PDB entry 8PR3 | electron microscopy, 3.90 A resolution | chains h and m of the 9 polymer chains in the assembly

Chain h:
Protein: Cytoplasmic dynein 1 intermediate chain 2
Source organism: Homo sapiens
UniProt: Q13409 (DC1I2_HUMAN), isoform Q13409-3; numbering as in UniProt (aligned over 1-612)
Amino-acid sequence (612 residues; row label = number of the first residue in the row):
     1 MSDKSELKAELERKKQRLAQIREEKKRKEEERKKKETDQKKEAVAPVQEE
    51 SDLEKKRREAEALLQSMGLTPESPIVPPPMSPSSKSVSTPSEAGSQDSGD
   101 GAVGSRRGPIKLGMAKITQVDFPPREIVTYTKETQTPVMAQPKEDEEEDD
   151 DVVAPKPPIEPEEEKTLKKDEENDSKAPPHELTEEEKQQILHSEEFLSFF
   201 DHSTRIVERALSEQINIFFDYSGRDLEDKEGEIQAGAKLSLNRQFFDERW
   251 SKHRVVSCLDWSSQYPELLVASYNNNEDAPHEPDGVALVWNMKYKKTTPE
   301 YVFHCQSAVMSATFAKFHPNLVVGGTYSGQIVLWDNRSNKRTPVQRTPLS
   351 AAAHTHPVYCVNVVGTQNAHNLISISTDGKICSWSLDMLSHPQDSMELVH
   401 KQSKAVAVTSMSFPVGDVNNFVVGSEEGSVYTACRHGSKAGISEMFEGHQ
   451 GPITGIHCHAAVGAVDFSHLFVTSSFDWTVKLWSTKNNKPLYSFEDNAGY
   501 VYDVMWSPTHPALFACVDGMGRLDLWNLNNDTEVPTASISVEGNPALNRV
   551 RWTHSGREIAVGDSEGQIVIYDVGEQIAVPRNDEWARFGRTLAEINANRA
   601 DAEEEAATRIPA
Unresolved in the structure: 1-237, 609-612
Construct notes: conflict Ser484 (Thr in Q13409), Gly499 (Asp in Q13409)

Chain m:
Protein: Cytoplasmic dynein 1 heavy chain 1
Source organism: Homo sapiens
UniProt: Q14204 (DYHC1_HUMAN); residues 1-4646 here = UniProt positions 1-4646
Amino-acid sequence (4646 residues; row label = number of the first residue in the row):
     1 MSEPGGGGGEDGSAGLEVSAVQNVADVSVLQKHLRKLVPLLLEDGGEAPA
    51 ALEAALEEKSALEQMRKFLSDPQVHTVLVERSTLKEDVGDEGEEEKEFIS
   101 YNINIDIHYGVKSNSLAFIKRTPVIDADKPVSSQLRVLTLSEDSPYETLH
   151 SFISNAVAPFFKSYIRESGKADRDGDKMAPSVEKKIAELEMGLLHLQQNI
   201 EIPEISLPIHPMITNVAKQCYERGEKPKVTDFGDKVEDPTFLNQLQSGVN
   251 RWIREIQKVTKLDRDPASGTALQEISFWLNLERALYRIQEKRESPEVLLT
   301 LDILKHGKRFHATVSFDTDTGLKQALETVNDYNPLMKDFPLNDLLSATEL
   351 DKIRQALVAIFTHLRKIRNTKYPIQRALRLVEAISRDLSSQLLKVLGTRK
   401 LMHVAYEEFEKVMVACFEVFQTWDDEYEKLQVLLRDIVKRKREENLKMVW
   451 RINPAHRKLQARLDQMRKFRRQHEQLRAVIVRVLRPQVTAVAQQNQGEVP
   501 EPQDMKVAEVLFDAADANAIEEVNLAYENVKEVDGLDVSKEGTEAWEAAM
   551 KRYDERIDRVETRITARLRDQLGTAKNANEMFRIFSRFNALFVRPHIRGA
   601 IREYQTQLIQRVKDDIESLHDKFKVQYPQSQACKMSHVRDLPPVSGSIIW
   651 AKQIDRQLTAYMKRVEDVLGKGWENHVEGQKLKQDGDSFRMKLNTQEIFD
   701 DWARKVQQRNLGVSGRIFTIESTRVRGRTGNVLKLKVNFLPEIITLSKEV
   751 RNLKWLGFRVPLAIVNKAHQANQLYPFAISLIESVRTYERTCEKVEERNT
   801 ISLLVAGLKKEVQALIAEGIALVWESYKLDPYVQRLAETVFNFQEKVDDL
   851 LIIEEKIDLEVRSLETCMYDHKTFSEILNRVQKAVDDLNLHSYSNLPIWV
   901 NKLDMEIERILGVRLQAGLRAWTQVLLGQAEDKAEVDMDTDAPQVSHKPG
   951 GEPKIKNVVHELRITNQVIYLNPPIEECRYKLYQEMFAWKMVVLSLPRIQ
  1001 SQRYQVGVHYELTEEEKFYRNALTRMPDGPVALEESYSAVMGIVSEVEQY
  1051 VKVWLQYQCLWDMQAENIYNRLGEDLNKWQALLVQIRKARGTFDNAETKK
  1101 EFGPVVIDYGKVQSKVNLKYDSWHKEVLSKFGQMLGSNMTEFHSQISKSR
  1151 QELEQHSVDTASTSDAVTFITYVQSLKRKIKQFEKQVELYRNGQRLLEKQ
  1201 RFQFPPSWLYIDNIEGEWGAFNDIMRRKDSAIQQQVANLQMKIVQEDRAV
  1251 ESRTTDLLTDWEKTKPVTGNLRPEEALQALTIYEGKFGRLKDDREKCAKA
  1301 KEALELTDTGLLSGSEERVQVALEELQDLKGVWSELSKVWEQIDQMKEQP
  1351 WVSVQPRKLRQNLDALLNQLKSFPARLRQYASYEFVQRLLKGYMKINMLV
  1401 IELKSEALKDRHWKQLMKRLHVNWVVSELTLGQIWDVDLQKNEAIVKDVL
  1451 LVAQGEMALEEFLKQIREVWNTYELDLVNYQNKCRLIRGWDDLFNKVKEH
  1501 INSVSAMKLSPYYKVFEEDALSWEDKLNRIMALFDVWIDVQRRWVYLEGI
  1551 FTGSADIKHLLPVETQEFQSISTEFLALMKKVSKSPLVMDVLNIQGVQRS
  1601 LERLADLLGEIQKALGEYLERERSSFPRFYFVGDEDLLEIIGNSKNVAKL
  1651 QKHFKKMFAGVSSIILNEDNSVVLGISSREGEEVMFKTPVSITEHPKINE
  1701 WLTLVEKEMRVTLAKLLAESVTEVEIFGKATSIDPNTYITWIDKYQAQLV
  1751 VLSAQIAWSENVETALSSMGGGGDAAPLHSVLSNVEVTLNVLADSVLMEQ
  1801 PPLRRRKLEHLITELVHQRDVTRSLIKSKIDNAKSFEWLSQMRFYFDPKQ
  1851 TDVLQQLSIQMANAKFNYGFEYLGVQDKLVQTPLTDRCYLTMTQALEARL
  1901 GGSPFGPAGTGKTESVKALGHQLGRFVLVFNCDETFDFQAMGRIFVGLCQ
  1951 VGAWGCFDEFNRLEERMLSAVSQQVQCIQEALREHSNPNYDKTSAPITCE
  2001 LLNKQVKVSPDMAIFITMNPGYAGRSNLPDNLKKLFRSLAMTKPDRQLIA
  2051 QVMLYSQGFRTAEVLANKIVPFFKLCDEQLSSQSHYDFGLRALKSVLVSA
  2101 GNVKRERIQKIKREKEERGEAVDEGEIAENLPEQEILIQSVCETMVPKLV
  2151 AEDIPLLFSLLSDVFPGVQYHRGEMTALREELKKVCQEMYLTYGDGEEVG
  2201 GMWVEKVLQLYQITQINHGLMMVGPSGSGKSMAWRVLLKALERLEGVEGV
  2251 AHIIDPKAISKDHLYGTLDPNTREWTDGLFTHVLRKIIDSVRGELQKRQW
  2301 IVFDGDVDPEWVENLNSVLDDNKLLTLPNGERLSLPPNVRIMFEVQDLKY
  2351 ATLATVSRCGMVWFSEDVLSTDMIFNNFLARLRSIPLDEGEDEAQRRRKG
  2401 KEDEGEEAASPMLQIQRDAATIMQPYFTSNGLVTKALEHAFQLEHIMDLT
  2451 RLRCLGSLFSMLHQACRNVAQYNANHPDFPMQIEQLERYIQRYLVYAILW
  2501 SLSGDSRLKMRAELGEYIRRITTVPLPTAPNIPIIDYEVSISGEWSPWQA
  2551 KVPQIEVETHKVAAPDVVVPTLDTVRHEALLYTWLAEHKPLVLCGPPGSG
  2601 KTMTLFSALRALPDMEVVGLNFSSATTPELLLKTFDHYCEYRRTPNGVVL
  2651 APVQLGKWLVLFCDEINLPDMDKYGTQRVISFIRQMVEHGGFYRTSDQTW
  2701 VKLERIQFVGACNPPTDPGRKPLSHRFLRHVPVVYVDYPGPASLTQIYGT
  2751 FNRAMLRLIPSLRTYAEPLTAAMVEFYTMSQERFTQDTQPHYIYSPREMT
  2801 RWVRGIFEALRPLETLPVEGLIRIWAHEALRLFQDRLVEDEERRWTDENI
  2851 DTVALKHFPNIDREKAMSRPILYSNWLSKDYIPVDQEELRDYVKARLKVF
  2901 YEEELDVPLVLFNEVLDHVLRIDRIFRQPQGHLLLIGVSGAGKTTLSRFV
  2951 AWMNGLSVYQIKVHRKYTGEDFDEDLRTVLRRSGCKNEKIAFIMDESNVL
  3001 DSGFLERMNTLLANGEVPGLFEGDEYATLMTQCKEGAQKEGLMLDSHEEL
  3051 YKWFTSQVIRNLHVVFTMNPSSEGLKDRAATSPALFNRCVLNWFGDWSTE
  3101 ALYQVGKEFTSKMDLEKPNYIVPDYMPVVYDKLPQPPSHREAIVNSCVFV
  3151 HQTLHQANARLAKRGGRTMAITPRHYLDFINHYANLFHEKRSELEEQQMH
  3201 LNVGLRKIKETVDQVEELRRDLRIKSQELEVKNAAANDKLKKMVKDQQEA
  3251 EKKKVMSQEIQEQLHKQQEVIADKQMSVKEDLDKVEPAVIEAQNAVKSIK
  3301 KQHLVEVRSMANPPAAVKLALESICLLLGESTTDWKQIRSIIMRENFIPT
  3351 IVNFSAEEISDAIREKMKKNYMSNPSYNYEIVNRASLACGPMVKWAIAQL
  3401 NYADMLKRVEPLRNELQKLEDDAKDNQQKANEVEQMIRDLEASIARYKEE
  3451 YAVLISEAQAIKADLAAVEAKVNRSTALLKSLSAERERWEKTSETFKNQM
  3501 STIAGDCLLSAAFIAYAGYFDQQMRQNLFTTWSHHLQQANIQFRTDIART
  3551 EYLSNADERLRWQASSLPADDLCTENAIMLKRFNRYPLIIDPSGQATEFI
  3601 MNEYKDRKITRTSFLDDAFRKNLESALRFGNPLLVQDVESYDPVLNPVLN
  3651 REVRRTGGRVLITLGDQDIDLSPSFVIFLSTRDPTVEFPPDLCSRVTFVN
  3701 FTVTRSSLQSQCLNEVLKAERPDVDEKRSDLLKLQGEFQLRLRQLEKSLL
  3751 QALNEVKGRILDDDTIITTLENLKREAAEVTRKVEETDIVMQEVETVSQQ
  3801 YLPLSTACSSIYFTMESLKQIHFLYQYSLQFFLDIYHNVLYENPNLKGVT
  3851 DHTQRLSIITKDLFQVAFNRVARGMLHQDHITFAMLLARIKLKGTVGEPT
  3901 YDAEFQHFLRGNEIVLSAGSTPRIQGLTVEQAEAVVRLSCLPAFKDLIAK
  3951 VQADEQFGIWLDSSSPEQTVPYLWSEETPATPIGQAIHRLLLIQAFRPDR
  4001 LLAMAHMFVSTNLGESFMSIMEQPLDLTHIVGTEVKPNTPVLMCSVPGYD
  4051 ASGHVEDLAAEQNTQITSIAIGSAEGFNQADKAINTAVKSGRWVMLKNVH
  4101 LAPGWLMQLEKKLHSLQPHACFRLFLTMEINPKVPVNLLRAGRIFVFEPP
  4151 PGVKANMLRTFSSIPVSRICKSPNERARLYFLLAWFHAIIQERLRYAPLG
  4201 WSKKYEFGESDLRSACDTVDTWLDDTAKGRQNISPDKIPWSALKTLMAQS
  4251 IYGGRVDNEFDQRLLNTFLERLFTTRSFDSEFKLACKVDGHKDIQMPDGI
  4301 RREEFVQWVELLPDTQTPSWLGLPNNAERVLLTTQGVDMISKMLKMQMLE
  4351 DEDDLAYAETEKKTRTDSTSDGRPAWMRTLHTTASNWLHLIPQTLSHLKR
  4401 TVENIKDPLFRFFEREVKMGAKLLQDVRQDLADVVQVCEGKKKQTNYLRT
  4451 LINELVKGILPRSWSHYTVPAGMTVIQWVSDFSERIKQLQNISLAAASGG
  4501 AKELKNIHVCLGGLFVPEAYITATRQYVAQANSWSLEELCLEVNVTTSQG
  4551 ATLDACSFGVTGLKLQGATCNNNKLSLSNAISTALPLTQLRWVKQTNTEK
  4601 KASVVTLPVYLNFTRADLIFTVDFEIATKEDPRSFYERGVAVLCTE
Unresolved in the structure: 1-257, 288-321, 486-512, 721-733, 855-4646
Construct notes: engineered mutation Glu1567 (Arg in Q14204), Glu1610 (Lys in Q14204)

How chain h and chain m interact:
Residue-residue contacts (11; chain h residue first):
  His318(h) - Arg602(m)
  Gln345(h) - His676(m)
  Gln345(h) - Gln680(m)  hydrogen bond
  Asn368(h) - Gly599(m)
  Asn368(h) - Ala600(m)
  Asp387(h) - His676(m)  salt bridge
  Asp387(h) - Val677(m)
  Met388(h) - Gly672(m)
  Met388(h) - Asn675(m)
  Met388(h) - His676(m)
  Ser390(h) - Asn675(m)
Also at the interface, not in a pair above, chain h (7 interface residues in all): Leu386
Also at the interface, not in a pair above, chain m (9 interface residues in all): His596

In short:
7 residues of chain h face 9 of chain m across their interface, with 1 hydrogen bond and 1 salt bridge. Among
the polar pairs are Asp387(h)-His676(m) and Gln345(h)-Gln680(m).
Chain h is Cytoplasmic dynein 1 intermediate chain 2 and chain m is Cytoplasmic dynein 1 heavy chain 1, both
from Homo sapiens; the structure, Cytoplasmic dynein-1 heavy chain bound to JIP3-RH1, was determined by
electron microscopy, deposited together with 8PQW, 8PQY, 8PQZ, 8PR0, 8PR1, 8PR2 and 8PR4.
